PDB entry 4UYM | X-ray diffraction, 2.55 A resolution | chain A

== Chain A ==
Name: 14-alpha sterol demethylase
Organism: Aspergillus fumigatus
Notes: EC 1.14.13.70; fragment: catalytic domain, residues 50-519
UniProtKB: Q96W81 (Q96W81_ASPFM); numbering as in UniProt (aligned over 50-518)
Chain sequence (470 residues; row label = number of the first residue in the row):
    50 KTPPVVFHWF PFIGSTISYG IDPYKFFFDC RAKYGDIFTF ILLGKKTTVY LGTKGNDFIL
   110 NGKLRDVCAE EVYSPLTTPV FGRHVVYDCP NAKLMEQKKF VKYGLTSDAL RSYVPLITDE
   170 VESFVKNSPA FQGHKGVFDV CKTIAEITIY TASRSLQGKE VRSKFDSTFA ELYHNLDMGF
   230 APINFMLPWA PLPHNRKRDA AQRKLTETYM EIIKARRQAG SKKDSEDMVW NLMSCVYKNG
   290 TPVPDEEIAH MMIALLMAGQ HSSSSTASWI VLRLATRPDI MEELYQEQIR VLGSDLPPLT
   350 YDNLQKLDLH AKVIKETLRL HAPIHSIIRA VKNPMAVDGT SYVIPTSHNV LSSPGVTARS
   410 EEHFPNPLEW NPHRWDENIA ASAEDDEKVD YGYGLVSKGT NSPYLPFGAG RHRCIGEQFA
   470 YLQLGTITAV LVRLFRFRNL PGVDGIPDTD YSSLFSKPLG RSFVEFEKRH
Differences from the reference sequence: engineered mutation Lys-50 (His in Q96W81), Thr-51 (Glu in Q96W81); expression tag (519)
Ion coordination: heme Fe: Cys-463 (together with Voriconazole)
Ligand contacts:
  - heme (HEM): Tyr-136, Leu-143, Lys-147, Leu-205, Leu-304, Ala-307, Gly-308, Ser-311, Thr-315, Leu-367, Pro-372, Ile-373, Ile-376, Arg-378, Pro-455, Phe-456, Gly-457, Arg-460, His-461, Arg-462, Cys-463, Ile-464, Gly-465, Phe-468, Ala-469
  - Voriconazole (VOR): Tyr-122, Phe-130, Val-135, Tyr-136, Ala-303, Ala-307, Ser-311, Ile-373, Ser-375, Ile-376, Cys-463, Leu-503, Phe-504
What the authors report for this chain:
  - heme coordination: Cys-463
  - binding site for heme: Tyr-122, Lys-147, Arg-378, His-461
  - contacts within the chain: Asp-226/His-310 (salt bridge)
  - binding site for Voriconazole: Tyr-122, Phe-130, Val-135, Tyr-136, Ala-303, Ala-307, Ser-311, Ile-373, Ser-375, Ile-376, Leu-503, Phe-504
  - specificity-determining residues: Ala-303 (proposed by the authors, not directly observed)

== Overview ==
Bound to chain A: heme and Voriconazole. The paper reports a binding site for Voriconazole at Tyr-122, Phe-130
and Val-135 among others; a binding site for heme at Tyr-122, Lys-147 and Arg-378 among others.
Chain A is 14-alpha sterol demethylase (Aspergillus fumigatus); the structure, Crystal structure of sterol
14-alpha demethylase (CYP51B) from a pathogenic filamentous fungus Aspergillus fumigatus in complex ..., was
determined by X-ray diffraction, deposited together with 4UYL.
